Entry 7VVU (electron microscopy, 3.40 A resolution); this record covers chains S and I of the 15 polymer chains in the assembly.

== Chain S ==
Molecule: Histone H2A
From: Xenopus laevis
UniProtKB: Q6AZJ8 (Q6AZJ8_XENLA); residues 0-129 here correspond to UniProt positions 1-130 (UniProt number = residue number + 1)
Amino-acid sequence (130 residues; row label = number of the first residue in the row; numbering starts at 0):
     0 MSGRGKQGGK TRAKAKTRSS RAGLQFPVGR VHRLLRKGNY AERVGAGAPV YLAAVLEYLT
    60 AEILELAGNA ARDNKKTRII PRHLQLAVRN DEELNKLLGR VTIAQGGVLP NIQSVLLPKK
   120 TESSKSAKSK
Unresolved in the structure: 0-11, 118-129

== Chain I ==
Molecule: 207-nt DNA strand
Sequence (207 nucleotides; numbered -19 to 187; the number before each row is that of its first residue; numbers below 1 keep their minus sign (DC-19 is residue -19)):
   -19 CTAGTACTTC TCGACAAGCT ATCGGATGTA TATATCTGAC ACGTGCCTGG AGACTAGGGA
    41 GTAATCCCCT TGGCGGTTAA AACGCGGGGG ACAGCGCGTA CGTGCGTTTA AGCGGTGCTA
   101 GAGCTGTCTA CGACCAATTG AGCGGCCTCG GCACCGGGAT TCTCGATGGC GGCCGCGTAT
   161 AGGGTCCCCG GAGGACAGTC CTCCGGA
Unresolved in the structure: -19 to 0, 180-187

== Chain S / chain I interface ==
Pairs across the interface - 10 pairs, chain S then chain I:
  Ala14(S) - DA31(I)  phosphate contact
  Ala14(S) - DG32(I)  phosphate contact
  Lys15(S) - DA31(I)  phosphate contact
  Lys15(S) - DG32(I)  hydrogen bond to the phosphate
  Arg17(S) - DA31(I)  salt bridge to the phosphate
  Arg20(S) - DG32(I)  salt bridge to the phosphate
  Gly28(S) - DG30(I)  phosphate contact
  Arg29(S) - DG30(I)  phosphate contact
  Arg32(S) - DG30(I)  salt bridge to the phosphate
  Arg77(S) - DC20(I)  sugar contact
Interface residues without a listed pair, chain S (12 interface residues in all): Ala12, Thr16, Arg42, Lys74
Interface residues without a listed pair, chain I (9 interface residues in all): DT11, DG29, DA33, DG37, DG39

== In short ==
12 residues of chain S face 9 of chain I across their interface, with 1 hydrogen bond and 3 salt bridges.
Polar pairs include Lys15(S)-DG32(I), Arg17(S)-DA31(I) and Arg20(S)-DG32(I).
Chain S is Histone H2A (Xenopus laevis) and chain I is a 207-nt DNA strand; the structure, NuA4 HAT module
bound to the nucleosome, was determined by electron microscopy.
